PDB entry 8TI2 | electron microscopy, 3.28 A resolution | chains B and F of the 8 polymer chains in the assembly

# Chain B
Protein: ATP-sensitive inward rectifier potassium channel 11
Organism: Rattus norvegicus
Reference sequence: P70673 (KCJ11_RAT); residues 1-390 here = UniProt positions 1-390
Sequence (390 residues; numbered 1 to 390; the number before each row is that of its first residue):
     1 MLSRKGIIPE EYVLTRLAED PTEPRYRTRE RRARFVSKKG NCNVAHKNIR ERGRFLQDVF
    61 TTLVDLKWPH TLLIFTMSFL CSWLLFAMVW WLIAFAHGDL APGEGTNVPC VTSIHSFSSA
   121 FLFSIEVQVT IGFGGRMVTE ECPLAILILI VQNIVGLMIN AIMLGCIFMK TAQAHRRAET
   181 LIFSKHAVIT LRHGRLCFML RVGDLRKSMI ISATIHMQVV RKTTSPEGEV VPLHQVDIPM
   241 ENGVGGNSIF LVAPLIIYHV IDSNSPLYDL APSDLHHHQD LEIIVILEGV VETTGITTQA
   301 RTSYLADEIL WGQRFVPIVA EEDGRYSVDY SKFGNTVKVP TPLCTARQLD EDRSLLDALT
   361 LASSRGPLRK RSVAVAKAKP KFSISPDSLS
Unresolved in the structure: 1-31, 353-390
Differences from the reference sequence: engineered mutation Arg52 (Gln in P70673)
Cystine bridges: Cys110-Cys142
Metal / ion sites: K+ site 1: Thr130 (shared with 1 residue of chain A; 1 residue of chain C; 1 residue of chain D); K+ site 2: Thr130, Ile131 (shared with 2 residues of chain A; 2 residues of chain C; 2 residues of chain D); K+ site 3: Gly132, Phe133 (shared with 2 residues of chain A; 2 residues of chain C; 2 residues of chain D)
Small-molecule neighbours:
  - PtdIns(4,5)P2 (PT5; [(2R)-1-octadecanoyloxy-3-[oxidanyl-[(1R,2R,3S,4R,5R,6S)-2,3,6-tris(oxidanyl)-4,5-diphosphonooxy-cyclohexyl]oxy-phospho ryl]oxy-propan-2-yl] (8Z)-icosa-5,8,11,14-tetraenoate), molecule 1: Gly53, Leu56, Gln57, Ser78, Ser82, Leu85, Ile159, Met163
  - PtdIns(4,5)P2 (PT5), molecule 2: Gln57, Leu85, Phe86, Val89, Leu92, Ile93, Leu144, Leu147, Ile150, Val151, Ile154, Val155, Met158, Ile159
  - PtdIns(4,5)P2 (PT5), molecule 3: Lys67, Trp68, Pro69, Leu72, Thr76, Leu80, Leu84, Arg176

# Chain F
Protein: SUR1
Organism: Mesocricetus auratus
Reference sequence: A0A1S4NYG1 (A0A1S4NYG1_MESAU); residues 1-1582 here = UniProt positions 1-1582
Sequence (1582 residues; numbered 1 to 1582; the number before each row is that of its first residue):
     1 MPLAFCGTEN HSAAYRVDQG VLNNGCFVDA LNVVPHVFLL FITFPILFIG WGSQSSKVHI
    61 HHSTWLHFPG HNLRWILTFI LLFVLVCEIA EGILSDGVTE SRHLHLYMPA GMAFMAAITS
   121 VVYYHNIETS NFPKLLIALL IYWTLAFITK TIKFVKFYDH AIGFSQLRFC LTGLLVILYG
   181 MLLLVEVNVI RVRRYIFFKT PREVKPPEDL QDLGVRFLQP FVNLLSKGTY WWMNAFIKTA
   241 HKKPIDLRAI GKLPIAMRAL TNYQRLCVAF DAQARKDTQS PQGARAIWRA LCHAFGRRLI
   301 LSSTFRILAD LLGFAGPLCI FGIVDHLGKE NHVFQPKTQF LGVYFVSSQE FLGNAYVLAV
   361 LLFLALLLQR TFLQASYYVA IETGINLRGA IQTKIYNKIM HLSTSNLSMG EMTAGQICNL
   421 VAIDTNQLMW FFFLCPNLWA MPVQIIVGVI LLYYILGVSA LIGAAVIILL APVQYFVATK
   481 LSQAQRSTLE HSNERLKQTN EMLRGMKLLK LYAWESIFCS RVEVTRRKEM TSLRAFAVYT
   541 SISIFMNTAI PIAAVLITFV GHVSFFKESD LSPSVAFASL SLFHILVTPL FLLSSVVRST
   601 VKALVSVKKL SEFLSSAEIR EEQCAPREPA PQGQAGKYQA VPLKVVNRKR PAREEVRDLL
   661 GPLQRLAPSM DGDADNFCVQ IIGGFFTWTP DGIPTLSNIT IRIPRGQLTM IVGQVGCGKS
   721 SLLLATLGEM QKVSGAVFWN SNLPDSEGED PSSPERETAA GSDIRSRGPV AYASQKPWLL
   781 NATVEENITF ESPFNKQRYK MVIEACSLQP DIDILPHGDQ TQIGERGINL SGGQRQRISV
   841 ARALYQQTNV VFLDDPFSAL DVHLSDHLMQ AGILELLRDD KRTVVLVTHK LQYLPHADWI
   901 IAMKDGTIQR EGTLKDFQRS ECQLFEHWKT LMNRQDQELE KETVMERKAS EPSQGLPRAM
   961 SSRDGLLLDE EEEEEEAAES EEDDNLSSVL HQRAKIPWRA CTKYLSSAGI LLLSLLVFSQ
  1021 LLKHMVLVAI DYWLAKWTDS ALVLSPAARN CSLSQECDLD QSVYAMVFTL LCSLGIVLCL
  1081 VTSVTVEWTG LKVAKRLHRS LLNRIILAPM RFFETTPLGS ILNRFSSDCN TIDQHIPSTL
  1141 ECLSRSTLLC VSALTVISYV TPVFLVALLP LAVVCYFIQK YFRVASRDLQ QLDDTTQLPL
  1201 LSHFAETVEG LTTIRAFRYE ARFQQKLLEY TDSNNIASLF LTAANRWLEV RMEYIGACVV
  1261 LIAAATSISN SLHRELSAGL VGLGLTYALM VSNYLNWMVR NLADMEIQLG AVKRIHALLK
  1321 TEAESYEGLL APSLIPKNWP DQGKIQIQNL SVRYDSSLKP VLKHVNALIS PGQKIGICGR
  1381 TGSGKSSFSL AFFRMVDMFE GRIIIDGIDI AKLPLHTLRS RLSIILQDPV LFSGTIRFNL
  1441 DPEKKCSDST LWEALEIAQL KLVVKALPGG LDAIITEGGE NFSQGQRQLF CLARAFVRKT
  1501 SIFIMDEATA SIDMATENIL QKVVMTAFAD RTVVTIAHRV HTILSADLVM VLKRGAILEF
  1561 DKPETLLSQK DSVFASFVRA DK
Unresolved in the structure: 273-280, 616-675, 744-765, 928-996, 1044-1059, 1579-1582
Cystine bridges: Cys6-Cys26
Covalently attached groups: N-acetylglucosamine (NAG) linked to Asn10
Small-molecule neighbours:
  - phosphatidyl serine (P5S; O-[(R)-{[(2R)-2,3-bis(octadecanoyloxy)propyl]oxy}(hydroxy)phosphoryl]-L-serine), molecule 1: Ile60, His61, His62, Trp75, Phe79, Leu82, Val86, Phe114, Ile118, Val121, Val122, His125, Asn126, Leu225, Leu364
  - phosphatidyl serine (P5S), molecule 2: Asn72, Ile76, Phe79, Ile80, Phe83, Leu224, Lys227, Gly228, Arg298, Leu301, Phe305, Leu364, Leu367, Leu368, Thr371, Phe372, Ala375, Tyr1254
  - PtdIns(4,5)P2 (PT5; [(2R)-1-octadecanoyloxy-3-[oxidanyl-[(1R,2R,3S,4R,5R,6S)-2,3,6-tris(oxidanyl)-4,5-diphosphonooxy-cyclohexyl]oxy-phospho ryl]oxy-propan-2-yl] (8Z)-icosa-5,8,11,14-tetraenoate): Val34, Phe38, Phe41, Ile42, Pro45, Ile46, Phe132, Pro133, Lys134, Leu135, Ile137

# Chain B / chain F interface
Contacting residue pairs (50):
  Cys42(B) with Lys57(F)
  Val44(B) with Lys57(F)
  Ala45(B) with Lys57(F)
  His46(B) with Lys57(F), hydrogen bond (backbone-backbone); Val58(F); His59(F), hydrogen bond (backbone-backbone)
  Lys47(B) with His59(F)
  Asn48(B) with His59(F)
  Ile49(B) with Val58(F), hydrophobic; His59(F), hydrogen bond (backbone-backbone); Ile60(F); His61(F)
  Arg50(B) with His62(F); Ser63(F)
  Arg52(B) with Gly50(F), hydrogen bond (side chain-backbone); Trp51(F); Ile60(F); Ser130(F), hydrogen bond; Phe132(F)
  Gly53(B) with Phe132(F)
  Phe55(B) with Val58(F), hydrophobic
  Leu56(B) with Ile49(F), hydrophobic; Gly50(F); Leu135(F), hydrophobic
  Val59(B) with Ile49(F), hydrophobic
  Thr62(B) with Ser53(F)
  Leu63(B) with Ile49(F), hydrophobic
  Leu66(B) with Phe48(F), hydrophobic; Ser53(F)
  His70(B) with Phe48(F)
  Ile74(B) with Phe48(F), hydrophobic
  Cys81(B) with Phe41(F)
  Leu85(B) with Phe41(F), hydrophobic
  Met88(B) with Val37(F), hydrophobic
  Trp91(B) with Phe5(F), hydrophobic; Ala30(F), hydrophobic
  Leu92(B) with Phe27(F), hydrophobic
  Phe95(B) with Tyr15(F); Val17(F); Asn24(F); Cys26(F), hydrophobic
  Ala96(B) with Val17(F); Val21(F); Phe27(F), hydrophobic
  Gly98(B) with Val17(F)
  Leu100(B) with Tyr15(F), hydrophobic
  Ala101(B) with Tyr15(F); Arg16(F)
  Pro102(B) with His11(F); Ser12(F)
Also at the interface, not in a pair above, chain B (31 interface residues in all): His97, Glu104
Also at the interface, not in a pair above, chain F (33 interface residues in all): Leu31, Val34, Ile46, Gln54, Thr64

# In short
Chain B and chain F form an interface of 31 and 33 residues respectively; the contacts include 5 hydrogen
bonds. Among the polar pairs are Arg52(B)-Gly50(F), Arg52(B)-Ser130(F) and His46(B)-Lys57(F). One
PtdIns(4,5)P2 molecule is bound between chain B and chain F.
Chain B is ATP-sensitive inward rectifier potassium channel 11 (Rattus norvegicus) and chain F is SUR1
(Mesocricetus auratus); the structure, Cryo-EM structure of a SUR1/Kir6.2-Q52R ATP-sensitive potassium channel
in the presence of PIP2 in the open ..., was determined by electron microscopy together with 8TI1 from the
same study.
